1MHD - chains C and A of the 4 polymer chains in the assembly; structure by X-ray diffraction, 2.80 A resolution.

== Chain C ==
Molecule: 13-nt DNA strand
Sequence (13 nucleotides; each row starts with the number of its first residue):
  1001 CAGTCTAGACATA

== Chain A ==
Name: SMAD3
From: Homo sapiens
Notes: fragment: mh1 domain, residues 1 - 144
UniProt: P84022 (SMAD3_HUMAN); residue numbers follow UniProt; this construct covers 1-132
Amino-acid sequence (132 residues; each row starts with the number of its first residue):
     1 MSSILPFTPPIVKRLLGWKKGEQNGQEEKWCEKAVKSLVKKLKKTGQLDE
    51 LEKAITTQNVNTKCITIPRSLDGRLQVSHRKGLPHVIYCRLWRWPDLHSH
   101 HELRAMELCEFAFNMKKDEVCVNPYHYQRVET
Unresolved in the structure: 1-9
Cystine bridges: Cys64-Cys109
Curated features (UniProtKB/Swiss-Prot):
  - binding site (Zn(2+)): Cys64, Cys109, Cys121, His126
  - site: Lys40 (Required for trimerization), Lys41 (Required for interaction with DNA and JUN and for functional cooperation with JUN)
  - modified residue: Ser2 (N-acetylserine), Thr8 (Phosphothreonine)
  - cross-link (Glycyl lysine isopeptide (Lys-Gly)): Lys33 (interchain with G-Cter in ubiquitin), Lys81 (interchain with G-Cter in ubiquitin)
  - natural variant: Ala112 (A112V: In LDS3)
  - mutagenesis: Thr8 (T8V: Reduced phosphorylation, increased transcriptional and antiproliferative activities. Further increase in transcriptional and antiproliferative activities; when associated with V-179 and A-213), Lys33 (K33R: Slightly decreased monoubiquitination), Lys40 (K40A: Little effect on interaction with DNA or JUN. Abolishes interaction with DNA and JUN; when associated with A-41; A-43 and A-44), Lys41 (K41A: Greatly reduced interaction with DNA and JUN. Abolishes interaction with DNA and JUN; when associated with A-40; A-44 and A-43), Lys43 (K43A: Little effect on interaction with DNA or JUN. Abolishes interaction with DNA and JUN; when associated with A-40; A-41 and A-44), Lys44 (K44A: Little effect on interaction with DNA or JUN. Abolishes interaction with JUN; when associated with A-40; A-41 and A-43), Lys53 (K53R: Slightly decreased monoubiquitination), Arg74 (R74D: Reduced interaction with JUN. Loss of transcriptional activity and cooperation with JUN), Lys81 (K81R: Decreased monoubiquitination)

== How chain C and chain A interact ==
Residue-residue contacts (11; chain C residue first):
  DC1005(C) with Lys33(A), salt bridge to the phosphate
  DT1006(C) with Ser37(A), hydrogen bond to the phosphate; Gln76(A), base contact; Val77(A), phosphate contact; Ser78(A), hydrogen bond to the phosphate
  DA1007(C) with Leu75(A), phosphate contact; Gln76(A), hydrogen bond to the phosphate; Lys81(A), hydrogen bond to the base
  DG1008(C) with Ser70(A), phosphate contact; Leu71(A), hydrogen bond to the phosphate; Lys81(A), base contact
Interface residues without a listed pair, chain C (5 interface residues in all): DA1009
Interface residues without a listed pair, chain A (10 interface residues in all): Arg74

== In short ==
5 residues of chain C face 10 of chain A across their interface; the contacts include 5 hydrogen bonds and 1
salt bridge. Among the polar pairs are DA1007(C)-Lys81(A), DT1006(C)-Ser37(A) and DT1006(C)-Ser78(A).
Here chain C is a 13-nt DNA strand and chain A is SMAD3 (Homo sapiens). Entry 1MHD (Crystal structure of a
smad MH1 domain bound to DNA) was determined by X-ray diffraction.
